PDB entry 8OOP | electron microscopy, 2.70 A resolution | chains L and Q of the 18 polymer chains in the assembly

# Chain L
Molecule: DNA Strand 2
Sequence (226 nucleotides; each row starts with the number of its first residue; numbers below 1 keep their minus sign (DC-152 is residue -152)):
  -152 CGGTACCCGG GGATCCTCTA GAGTGGGAGC TCGGAACACT ATCCGACTGG CACCGGCAAG
   -92 GTCGCTGTTC AATACATGCA CAGGATGTAT ATATCTGACA CGTGCCTGGA GACTAGGGAG
   -32 TAATCCCCTT GGCGGTTAAA ACGCGGGGGA CAGCGCGTAC GTGCGTTTAA GCGGTGCTAG
    28 AGCTTGCTAC GACCAATTGA GCGGCCTCGG CACCGGGATT CTCCAG
Not modelled in the structure: -152 to -35, 73

# Chain Q
Name: Histone H3.1
From: Homo sapiens
UniProtKB: P68431 (H31_HUMAN); residues 1-135 here correspond to UniProt positions 2-136 (UniProt number = residue number + 1)
Chain sequence (135 residues; numbered 1 to 135; the number before each row is that of its first residue):
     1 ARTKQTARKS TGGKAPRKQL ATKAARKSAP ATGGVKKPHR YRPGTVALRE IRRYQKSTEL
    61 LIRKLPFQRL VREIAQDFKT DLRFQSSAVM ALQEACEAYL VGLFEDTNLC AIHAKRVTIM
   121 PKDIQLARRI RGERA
Not modelled in the structure: 1-36, 135
UniProt features mapped onto this chain:
  - modified residue: Arg2 (Asymmetric dimethylarginine), Thr3 (Phosphothreonine), Lys4 (Allysine), Gln5 (5-glutamyl dopamine), Thr6 (Phosphothreonine), Arg8 (Citrulline), Lys9 (N6,N6,N6-trimethyllysine), Ser10 (ADP-ribosylserine), Thr11 (Phosphothreonine), Lys14 (N6-(2-hydroxyisobutyryl)lysine), Arg17 (Asymmetric dimethylarginine), Lys18 (N6-(2-hydroxyisobutyryl)lysine), Lys23 (N6-(2-hydroxyisobutyryl)lysine), Arg26 (Citrulline), Lys27 (N6,N6,N6-trimethyllysine), Ser28 (ADP-ribosylserine), Lys36 (N6,N6,N6-trimethyllysine), Lys37 (N6-methyllysine), Tyr41 (Phosphotyrosine), Lys56 (N6,N6,N6-trimethyllysine) and 8 more in UniProt
  - lipidation: Lys18 (N6-decanoyllysine)

# Interface between chain L and chain Q
Pairs across the interface (23):
  DT-24(L) - Arg83(Q)  sugar contact
  DT-24(L) - Phe84(Q)  phosphate contact
  DT-23(L) - Arg83(Q)  phosphate contact
  DT-23(L) - Phe84(Q)  hydrogen bond to the phosphate
  DA-14(L) - Arg63(Q)  phosphate contact
  DA-13(L) - Arg63(Q)  sugar contact
  DG-8(L) - Arg40(Q)  base contact
  DG-5(L) - Arg42(Q)  salt bridge to the phosphate
  DG-5(L) - Pro43(Q)  sugar contact
  DG-4(L) - Thr118(Q)  phosphate contact
  DA-3(L) - Arg116(Q)  phosphate contact
  DA-3(L) - Val117(Q)  hydrogen bond to the phosphate
  DA-3(L) - Thr118(Q)  hydrogen bond to the phosphate
  DC-2(L) - Arg116(Q)  phosphate contact
  DC-2(L) - Met120(Q)  phosphate contact
  DT69(L) - Tyr41(Q)  phosphate contact
  DT69(L) - Thr45(Q)  phosphate contact
  DC70(L) - His39(Q)  sugar contact
  DC70(L) - Arg40(Q)  sugar contact
  DC70(L) - Tyr41(Q)  phosphate contact
  DC70(L) - Arg42(Q)  hydrogen bond to the phosphate
  DC70(L) - Thr45(Q)  hydrogen bond to the phosphate
  DC71(L) - Arg40(Q)  phosphate contact
Other interface residues (no listed pair), chain L (14 interface residues in all): DG-22, DG-6
Other interface residues (no listed pair), chain Q (15 interface residues in all): Arg72, Lys115

# Summary
14 residues of chain L face 15 of chain Q across their interface, with 5 hydrogen bonds and 1 salt bridge.
Polar contacts include DT-23(L)-Phe84(Q), DA-3(L)-Val117(Q) and DA-3(L)-Thr118(Q).
Chain L is DNA Strand 2 and chain Q is Histone H3.1 (Homo sapiens); the structure, CryoEM Structure INO80core
Hexasome complex composite model state2, was determined by electron microscopy (same publication as 8OO7,
8OO9, 8OOA, 8OOC, 8OOF, 8OOR, 8OOS and 8OOT).
